PDB entry 9CPC | electron microscopy, 3.65 A resolution | chains 4H and CL of the 377 polymer chains in the assembly

# Chain 4H
Protein: EF-hand domain-containing family member C2
Organism: Sus scrofa
Reference sequence: K7GSU4 (K7GSU4_PIG); residues 1-748 here = UniProt positions 1-748
Chain sequence (748 residues; row label = number of the first residue in the row):
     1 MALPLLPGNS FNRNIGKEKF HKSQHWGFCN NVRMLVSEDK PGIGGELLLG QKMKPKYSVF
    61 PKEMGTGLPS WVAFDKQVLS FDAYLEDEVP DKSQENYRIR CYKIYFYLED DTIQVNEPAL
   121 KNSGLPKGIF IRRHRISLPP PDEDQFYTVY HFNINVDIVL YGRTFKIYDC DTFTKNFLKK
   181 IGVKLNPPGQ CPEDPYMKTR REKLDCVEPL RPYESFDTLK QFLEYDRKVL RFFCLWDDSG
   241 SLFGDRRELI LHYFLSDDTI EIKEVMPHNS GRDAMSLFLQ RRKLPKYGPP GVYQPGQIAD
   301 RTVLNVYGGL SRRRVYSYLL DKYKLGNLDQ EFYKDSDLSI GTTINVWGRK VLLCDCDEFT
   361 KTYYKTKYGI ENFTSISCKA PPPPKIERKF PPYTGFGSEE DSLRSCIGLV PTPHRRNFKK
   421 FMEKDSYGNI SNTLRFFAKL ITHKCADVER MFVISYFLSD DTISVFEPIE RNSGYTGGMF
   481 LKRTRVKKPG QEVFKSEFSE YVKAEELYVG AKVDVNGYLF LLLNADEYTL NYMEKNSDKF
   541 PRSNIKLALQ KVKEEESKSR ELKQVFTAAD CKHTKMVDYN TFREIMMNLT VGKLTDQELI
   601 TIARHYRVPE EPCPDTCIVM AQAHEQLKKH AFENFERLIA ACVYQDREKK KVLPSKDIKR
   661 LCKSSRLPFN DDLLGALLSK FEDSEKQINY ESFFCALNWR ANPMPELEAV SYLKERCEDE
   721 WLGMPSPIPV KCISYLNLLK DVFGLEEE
Not modelled in the structure: 1-5, 202-214, 309-315, 380-748

# Chain CL
Protein: Tubulin beta chain
Organism: Sus scrofa
Reference sequence: A0A5G2QGK1 (A0A5G2QGK1_PIG); residue numbers follow UniProt; this construct covers 1-449
Chain sequence (449 residues; numbered 1 to 449; the number before each row is that of its first residue):
     1 MREIVHLQAG QCGNQIGAKF WEVISDEHGI DPTGTYHGDS DLQLERINVY YNEATGGKYV
    61 PRAVLVDLEP GTMDSVRSGP FGQIFRPDNF VFGQSGAGNN WAKGHYTEGA ELVDSVLDVV
   121 RKEAESCDCL QGFQLTHSLG GGTGSGMGTL LISKIREEYP DRIMNTFSVV PSPKVSDTVV
   181 EPYNATLSVH QLVENTDETY CIDNEALYDI CFRTLKLTTP TYGDLNHLVS ATMSGVTTCL
   241 RFPGQLNADL RKLAVNMVPF PRLHFFMPGF APLTSRGSQQ YRALTVPELT QQMFDAKNMM
   301 AACDPRHGRY LTVAAVFRGR MSMKEVDEQM LNVQNKNSSY FVEWIPNNVK TAVCDIPPRG
   361 LKMSATFIGN STAIQELFKR ISEQFTAMFR RKAFLHWYTG EGMDEMEFTE AESNMNDLGN
   421 PVVTRGACLW LGGGEGPQPP SPLRSGLSP
Not modelled in the structure: 429-449

# Chain 4H / chain CL interface
Contacting residue pairs (61):
  Trp-236(4H) with Thr-33(CL)
  Leu-242(4H) with Thr-55(CL)
  Phe-243(4H) with Thr-55(CL)
  Ala-274(4H) with Arg-77(CL), hydrogen bond (backbone-side chain)
  Met-275(4H) with Arg-77(CL)
  Ser-276(4H) with Asp-74(CL); Arg-77(CL); Ser-78(CL), hydrogen bond
  Leu-277(4H) with Ser-78(CL), hydrogen bond (backbone-side chain)
  Phe-278(4H) with Ser-78(CL); Gln-83(CL), hydrogen bond (backbone-side chain)
  Leu-279(4H) with Ser-78(CL); Gly-79(CL)
  Gln-280(4H) with Ser-75(CL); Ser-78(CL), hydrogen bond (backbone-backbone); Gly-79(CL)
  Arg-282(4H) with Pro-80(CL)
  Gly-291(4H) with Asp-26(CL); Arg-359(CL)
  Val-292(4H) with Asp-26(CL), hydrogen bond (backbone-side chain); His-227(CL); Arg-359(CL), hydrogen bond (backbone-side chain)
  Tyr-293(4H) with His-227(CL), hydrogen bond (backbone-side chain)
  Gln-294(4H) with Arg-359(CL), hydrogen bond (side chain-backbone); Gly-360(CL), hydrogen bond (side chain-backbone); Leu-361(CL)
  Pro-295(4H) with Leu-215(CL), hydrophobic; Asp-224(CL); His-227(CL); Leu-228(CL), hydrophobic
  Gly-296(4H) with Leu-215(CL); Leu-217(CL); Asp-224(CL); Arg-276(CL), hydrogen bond (backbone-backbone)
  Gln-297(4H) with Arg-276(CL), hydrogen bond (backbone-side chain); Gln-279(CL), hydrogen bond
  Ile-298(4H) with Arg-276(CL)
  Ala-299(4H) with Leu-217(CL), hydrophobic; Arg-276(CL), hydrogen bond (backbone-side chain)
  Asp-300(4H) with Thr-218(CL); Arg-276(CL), hydrogen bond (backbone-side chain)
  Arg-301(4H) with Thr-218(CL)
  Thr-302(4H) with Arg-276(CL)
  Val-303(4H) with Lys-216(CL); Thr-218(CL)
  Leu-304(4H) with Lys-216(CL)
  Asn-305(4H) with Lys-216(CL), hydrogen bond
  Val-306(4H) with Phe-212(CL), hydrophobic; Lys-216(CL)
  Tyr-316(4H) with Phe-212(CL)
  Ser-317(4H) with Phe-212(CL)
  Tyr-318(4H) with Thr-218(CL)
  Lys-324(4H) with Arg-276(CL)
  Leu-325(4H) with Arg-276(CL)
  Gly-326(4H) with Gln-279(CL)
  Asn-327(4H) with Arg-276(CL)
  Trp-347(4H) with Pro-32(CL); Thr-33(CL), hydrogen bond (backbone-side chain); Phe-81(CL), hydrophobic
  Arg-349(4H) with Pro-32(CL), hydrogen bond (side chain-backbone); Thr-33(CL), hydrogen bond
Also at the interface, not in a pair above, chain 4H (42 interface residues in all): Arg-247, Asp-273, Pro-289, Pro-290, Leu-328, Gly-348
Also at the interface, not in a pair above, chain CL (33 interface residues in all): Asp-31, Gly-56, Pro-87, Leu-273, Thr-274, Ser-275, Gly-277, Pro-358

# In short
The interface between chain 4H and chain CL involves 42 residues on one side and 33 on the other, with 19
hydrogen bonds. Among the polar pairs are Ala-274(4H)/Arg-77(CL), Ser-276(4H)/Ser-78(CL) and
Leu-277(4H)/Ser-78(CL).
Here chain 4H is EF-hand domain-containing family member C2 and chain CL is Tubulin beta chain, both from Sus
scrofa. Entry 9CPC (Atomic model of porcine brain ventricles cilia doublet microtubule (48-nm periodicity))
was determined by electron microscopy, deposited together with 9CPB.
